PDB entry 8EAK | electron microscopy, 2.67 A resolution | chains A and F of the 7 polymer chains in the assembly

Chain A:
Protein: Minichromosome maintenance protein MCM
Organism: Saccharolobus solfataricus P2
Notes: EC 3.6.4.12
UniProt: Q9UXG1 (MCM_SACS2); aligned to UniProt positions 2-609 over residues 2-609 (the alignment contains insertions or deletions, so no single offset holds)
Sequence (610 residues; numbered 0 to 609; the number before each row is that of its first residue; numbering starts at 0):
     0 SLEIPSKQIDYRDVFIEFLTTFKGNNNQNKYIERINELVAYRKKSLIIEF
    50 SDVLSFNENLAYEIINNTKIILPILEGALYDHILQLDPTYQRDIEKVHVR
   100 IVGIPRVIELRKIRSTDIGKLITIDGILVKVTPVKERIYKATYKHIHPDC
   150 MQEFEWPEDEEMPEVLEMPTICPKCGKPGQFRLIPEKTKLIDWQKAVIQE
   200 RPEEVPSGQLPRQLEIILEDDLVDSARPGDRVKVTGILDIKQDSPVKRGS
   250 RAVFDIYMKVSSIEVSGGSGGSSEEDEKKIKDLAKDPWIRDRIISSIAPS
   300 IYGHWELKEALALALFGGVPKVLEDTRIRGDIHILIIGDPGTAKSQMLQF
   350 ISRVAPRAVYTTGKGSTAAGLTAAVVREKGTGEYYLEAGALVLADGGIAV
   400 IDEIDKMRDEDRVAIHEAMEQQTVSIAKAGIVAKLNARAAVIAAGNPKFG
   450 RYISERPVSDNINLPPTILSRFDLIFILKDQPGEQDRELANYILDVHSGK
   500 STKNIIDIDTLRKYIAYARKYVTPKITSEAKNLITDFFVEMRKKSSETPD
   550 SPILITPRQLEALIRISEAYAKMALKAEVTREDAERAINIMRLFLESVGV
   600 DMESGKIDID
Disordered / not traced: 0-104, 266-609
Construct notes: expression tag (0-1); conflict Gly-266 (Leu269 in Q9UXG1), Gly-267 (Asp270 in Q9UXG1), Ser-268 (Glu271 in Q9UXG1), Gly-269 (Val272 in Q9UXG1), Gly-270 (Ile273 in Q9UXG1), Ser-271 (Ile274 in Q9UXG1)
Bound ions: Zn2+: His-144, Cys-149, Cys-171, Cys-174

Chain F:
Protein: Minichromosome maintenance protein MCM
Organism: Saccharolobus solfataricus P2
Notes: EC 3.6.4.12
UniProt: Q9UXG1 (MCM_SACS2); numbering as in UniProt; present here: 2-265, 269-612
Sequence (610 residues; row label = number of the first residue in the row; note: 3 numbers in that range are skipped by the numbering (no residue carries them; nothing is unmodelled there); numbering starts at 0):
     0 SLEIPSKQIDYRDVFIEFLTTFKGNNNQNKYIERINELVAYRKKSLIIEF
    50 SDVLSFNENLAYEIINNTKIILPILEGALYDHILQLDPTYQRDIEKVHVR
   100 IVGIPRVIELRKIRSTDIGKLITIDGILVKVTPVKERIYKATYKHIHPDC
   150 MQEFEWPEDEEMPEVLEMPTICPKCGKPGQFRLIPEKTKLIDWQKAVIQE
   200 RPEEVPSGQLPRQLEIILEDDLVDSARPGDRVKVTGILDIKQDSPVKRGS
   250 RAVFDIYMKVSSIEVS
   269 GGSGGSSEEDEKKIKDLAKDPWIRDRIISSIAPSIYGHWELKEALALALF
   319 GGVPKVLEDTRIRGDIHILIIGDPGTAKSQMLQFISRVAPRAVYTTGKGS
   369 TAAGLTAAVVREKGTGEYYLEAGALVLADGGIAVIDEIDKMRDEDRVAIH
   419 EAMEQQTVSIAKAGIVAKLNARAAVIAAGNPKFGRYISERPVSDNINLPP
   469 TILSRFDLIFILKDQPGEQDRELANYILDVHSGKSTKNIIDIDTLRKYIA
   519 YARKYVTPKITSEAKNLITDFFVEMRKKSSETPDSPILITPRQLEALIRI
   569 SEAYAKMALKAEVTREDAERAINIMRLFLESVGVDMESGKIDID
Disordered / not traced: 0-104, 269-274, 605-612
Construct notes: expression tag (0-1); conflict Gly-269 (Leu in Q9UXG1), Gly-270 (Asp in Q9UXG1), Ser-271 (Glu in Q9UXG1), Gly-272 (Val in Q9UXG1), Gly-273 (Ile in Q9UXG1), Ser-274 (Ile in Q9UXG1)
Bound ions: Zn2+: His-144, Cys-149, Cys-171, Cys-174
Small-molecule neighbours: 08T ([[[(2R,3S,4R,5R)-5-(6-aminopurin-9-yl)-3,4-bis(oxidanyl)oxolan-2-yl]methoxy-oxidanyl-phosphoryl]oxy-oxidanyl-phosphoryl]oxy-tris(fluoranyl)beryllium): Glu-422, Gln-423, Arg-473, Pro-559, Arg-560, Glu-563
Swiss-Prot annotation at these positions:
  - motif: Ser-472 to Asp-475 (Arginine finger)
  - binding site (ATP): Gly-340 to Ser-347
  - mutagenesis: Leu-189 (L189D: Predominantly monomeric and loss of helicase activity; when associated with R-191), Asp-191 (D191R: Predominantly monomeric and loss of helicase activity; when associated with D-189), Glu-202 to Val-204 (Loss of helicase activity), Phe-318 (F318A: No effect on helicase and ATPase activity), Glu-326 to Asp-327 (Impairs helicase activity; when associated with A-329), Arg-329 (R329A: Impairs helicase activity; when associated with 326-A-A-327), Arg-331 (R331A: Loss of helicase and ATPase activity), Lys-346 (K346A: Loss of helicase and ATPase activity; K346A: Sharp decrease in ATPase activity. Almost devoid of helicase activity), Arg-359 (R359A: Loss of helicase and reduction of ATPase activity), Lys-366 (K366E: Loss of helicase and reduction of ATPase activity), Thr-374 (T374E: Reduction of helicase and gain of ATPase activity), Asp-404 (D404A: Loss of helicase and ATPase activity), 9 further mutagenesis entries in UniProt
What the authors report for this chain:
  - catalytic residues: Glu-405 (citing earlier work)

Interface between chain A and chain F:
Contacting residue pairs - 38 pairs, chain A then chain F:
  Pro-132(A) with Arg-211(F)
  Lys-134(A) with Val-252(F); Phe-253(F); Asp-254(F), salt bridge
  Glu-135(A) with Arg-113(F); Ser-114(F), hydrogen bond (side chain-backbone); Ile-117(F); Val-252(F); Phe-253(F), hydrogen bond (backbone-backbone); Ile-255(F)
  Arg-136(A) with Ala-251(F); Val-252(F)
  Ile-137(A) with Ala-251(F), hydrogen bond (backbone-backbone); Phe-253(F), hydrophobic
  Ile-145(A) with Trp-155(F), hydrophobic
  Glu-163(A) with Ser-249(F), hydrogen bond (backbone-side chain); Arg-250(F), salt bridge; Ala-251(F)
  Val-164(A) with Ser-249(F)
  Leu-165(A) with Ser-249(F); Ala-251(F), hydrophobic
  Met-167(A) with Pro-244(F); Val-245(F); Arg-247(F)
  Gln-179(A) with Met-167(F); Thr-169(F), hydrogen bond
  Arg-181(A) with Glu-159(F), salt bridge; Glu-166(F), salt bridge
  Pro-184(A) with Asp-238(F); Gln-241(F)
  Leu-189(A) with Ile-239(F), hydrophobic
  Asp-191(A) with Arg-113(F); Ser-114(F), hydrogen bond (side chain-backbone)
  Trp-192(A) with Val-252(F), hydrophobic
  Asp-223(A) with Arg-110(F), salt bridge
  Arg-226(A) with Ser-206(F)
  Asp-242(A) with Gly-248(F); Ser-249(F)
Interface residues without a listed pair, chain A (28 interface residues in all): Val-130, Thr-131, Val-133, Pro-147, Leu-182, Glu-185, Ile-190, Val-222, Gln-241
Interface residues without a listed pair, chain F (27 interface residues in all): Ile-170, Gly-207

Summary:
28 residues of chain A face 27 of chain F across their interface; the contacts include 6 hydrogen bonds and 5
salt bridges. Polar pairs include Lys-134(A)/Asp-254(F), Glu-163(A)/Arg-250(F) and Arg-181(A)/Glu-159(F).
Chain F binds compound 08T. UniProt lists 8 ATP-binding residues and 31 mutagenesis sites on chain F. The
paper reports the catalytic residue Glu-405(F).
Chain A and chain F are both Minichromosome maintenance protein MCM (Saccharolobus solfataricus P2); the
structure, SsoMCM hexamer bound to Mg/ADP-BeFx and 46-mer DNA strand. Class 2, was determined by electron
microscopy together with 8EAF, 8EAG, 8EAH, 8EAJ, 8EAL and 8EAM from the same study.
